Entry 6VQA (electron microscopy, 3.70 A resolution); this record covers chains C and H of the 16 polymer chains in the assembly.

[Chain C]
Protein: ATPase H+-transporting V1 subunit A
Source organism: Rattus norvegicus
Reference sequence: D4A133 (D4A133_RAT); numbering as in UniProt (aligned over 1-617)
Amino-acid sequence (617 residues; row label = number of the first residue in the row):
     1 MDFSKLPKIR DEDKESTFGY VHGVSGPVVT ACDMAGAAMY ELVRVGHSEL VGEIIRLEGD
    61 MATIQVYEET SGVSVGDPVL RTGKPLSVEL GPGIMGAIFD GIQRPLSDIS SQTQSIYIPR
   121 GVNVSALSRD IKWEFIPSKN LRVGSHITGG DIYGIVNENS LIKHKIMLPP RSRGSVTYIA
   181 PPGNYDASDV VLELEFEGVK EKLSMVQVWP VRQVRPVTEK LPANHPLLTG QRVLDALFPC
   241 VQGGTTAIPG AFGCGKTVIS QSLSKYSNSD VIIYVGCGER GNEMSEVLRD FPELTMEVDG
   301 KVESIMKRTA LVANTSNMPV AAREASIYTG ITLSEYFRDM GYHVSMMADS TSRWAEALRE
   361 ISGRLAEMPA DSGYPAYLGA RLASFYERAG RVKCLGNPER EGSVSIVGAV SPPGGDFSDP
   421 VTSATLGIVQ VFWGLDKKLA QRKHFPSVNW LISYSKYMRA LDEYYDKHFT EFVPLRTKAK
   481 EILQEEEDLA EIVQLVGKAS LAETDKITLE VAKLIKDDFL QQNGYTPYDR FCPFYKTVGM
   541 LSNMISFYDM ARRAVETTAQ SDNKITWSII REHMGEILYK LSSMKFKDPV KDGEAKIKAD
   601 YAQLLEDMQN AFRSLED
Not modelled in the structure: 1-16, 617

[Chain H]
Protein: ATPase H+-transporting V1 subunit D
Source organism: Rattus norvegicus
Reference sequence: Q6P503 (Q6P503_RAT); residue numbers follow UniProt; this construct covers 1-247
Amino-acid sequence (247 residues; numbered 1 to 247; the number before each row is that of its first residue):
     1 MSGKDRIEIF PSRMAQTIMK ARLKGAQTGR NLLKKKSDAL TLRFRQILKK IIETKMLMGE
    61 VMREAAFSLA EAKFTAGDFS TTVIQNVNKA QVKIRAKKDN VAGVTLPVFE HYHEGTDSYE
   121 LTGLARGGEQ LAKLKRNYAK AVELLVELAS LQTSFVTLDE AIKITNRRVN AIEHVIIPRI
   181 ERTLAYIITE LDEREREEFY RLKKIQEKKK IIKEKSEKDL ERRRAAGEVM EPANLLAEEK
   241 DEDLLFE
Not modelled in the structure: 1-3, 49-153, 218-247

[Chain C / chain H interface]
Contacting residue pairs (14; chain C residue first):
  Ala-366(C) / Lys-209(H)  hydrogen bond (backbone-side chain)
  Met-368(C) / Gln-206(H)
  Pro-369(C) / Leu-202(H)  hydrophobic
  Asp-371(C) / Arg-13(H)  salt bridge
  Ser-372(C) / Arg-13(H)
  Gly-414(C) / Met-14(H)
  Gly-415(C) / Met-14(H)  hydrogen bond (backbone-side chain)
  Asp-416(C) / Arg-13(H)
  Asp-416(C) / Met-14(H)  hydrogen bond (backbone-side chain)
  Asp-416(C) / Thr-17(H)  hydrogen bond
  Ile-492(C) / Leu-32(H)  hydrophobic
  Leu-495(C) / Leu-32(H)  hydrophobic
  Leu-495(C) / Leu-33(H)  hydrophobic
  Leu-495(C) / Arg-168(H)
Other interface residues (no listed pair), chain C (11 interface residues in all): Ser-418

[Summary]
11 residues of chain C face 9 of chain H across their interface, with 4 hydrogen bonds and 1 salt bridge.
Polar pairs include Asp-371(C)/Arg-13(H), Ala-366(C)/Lys-209(H) and Gly-415(C)/Met-14(H).
Here chain C is ATPase H+-transporting V1 subunit A and chain H is ATPase H+-transporting V1 subunit D, both
from Rattus norvegicus. Entry 6VQA (Mammalian V-ATPase from rat brain soluble V1 region rotational state 2
with SidK and ADP (from ...) was determined by electron microscopy (same publication as 6VQ9, 6VQB, 6VQI, 6VQJ
and 6VQK).
